3GQ1 - chains A and C; structure by X-ray diffraction, 1.50 A resolution.

# Chain A
Molecule: ATP-dependent Clp protease adapter protein clpS
Organism: Caulobacter vibrioides
UniProt: Q9A5I0 (CLPS_CAUCR); residue numbers follow UniProt; this construct covers 35-119
Amino-acid sequence (85 residues; numbered 35 to 119; the number before each row is that of its first residue):
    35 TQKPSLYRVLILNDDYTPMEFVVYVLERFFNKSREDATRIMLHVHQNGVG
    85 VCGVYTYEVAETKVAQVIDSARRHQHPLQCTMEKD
Metal / ion sites: Mg2+: Asp-119 (shared with 1 residue of chain B)
From the paper describing this entry:
  - binding site for WLFVQRDSKE peptide (chain C): Ile-45, Leu-46, Asn-47, Asp-48, Asp-49, Thr-51, Met-53, Val-56, Met-75, Val-78, His-79, Leu-112
  - specificity-determining residues: Met-53

# Chain C
Molecule: WLFVQRDSKE peptide
Amino-acid sequence (10 residues; each row starts with the number of its first residue):
     1 WLFVQRDSKE
Disordered / not traced: 4-10

# Chain A / chain C interface
Pairs across the interface (16):
  Leu-46(A) / Trp-1(C)
  Asn-47(A) / Trp-1(C)  hydrogen bond (side chain-backbone)
  Asp-48(A) / Trp-1(C)  hydrogen bond (backbone-backbone)
  Asp-49(A) / Leu-2(C)
  Tyr-50(A) / Leu-2(C)
  Thr-51(A) / Trp-1(C)
  Thr-51(A) / Leu-2(C)  hydrogen bond (backbone-backbone)
  Pro-52(A) / Leu-2(C)
  Met-53(A) / Trp-1(C)  hydrophobic
  Met-53(A) / Leu-2(C)  hydrogen bond (backbone-backbone)
  Met-53(A) / Phe-3(C)  hydrophobic
  Val-56(A) / Trp-1(C)  hydrophobic
  Met-75(A) / Trp-1(C)  hydrogen bond (backbone-side chain)
  Val-78(A) / Trp-1(C)  hydrophobic
  His-79(A) / Trp-1(C)  hydrogen bond (side chain-backbone)
  Leu-112(A) / Trp-1(C)  hydrophobic
Other interface residues (no listed pair), chain A (14 interface residues in all): Ile-45

# Summary
The interface between chain A and chain C involves 14 residues on one side and 3 on the other, with 6 hydrogen
bonds. Polar contacts include Asn-47(A)/Trp-1(C), Met-75(A)/Trp-1(C) and His-79(A)/Trp-1(C). From the paper: a
binding site for WLFVQRDSKE peptide (chain C) at Ile-45(A), Leu-46(A) and Asn-47(A) among others; the
specificity determinant Met-53(A).
Chain A is ATP-dependent Clp protease adapter protein clpS (Caulobacter vibrioides) and chain C is WLFVQRDSKE
peptide; the structure, The structure of the caulobacter crescentus clpS protease adaptor protein in complex
with a WLFVQRDSKE decapeptide, was determined by X-ray diffraction (same publication as 3GW1, 3G19 and 3GQ0).
